9QBJ - chains G and J of the 8 polymer chains in the assembly; structure by electron microscopy, 3.20 A resolution.

[Chain G]
Name: Fab antibody 8D3_2_H-H6
From: Mus musculus
Notes: antibody fragment or engineered binder
Amino-acid sequence (237 residues; numbered 1 to 237; the number before each row is that of its first residue):
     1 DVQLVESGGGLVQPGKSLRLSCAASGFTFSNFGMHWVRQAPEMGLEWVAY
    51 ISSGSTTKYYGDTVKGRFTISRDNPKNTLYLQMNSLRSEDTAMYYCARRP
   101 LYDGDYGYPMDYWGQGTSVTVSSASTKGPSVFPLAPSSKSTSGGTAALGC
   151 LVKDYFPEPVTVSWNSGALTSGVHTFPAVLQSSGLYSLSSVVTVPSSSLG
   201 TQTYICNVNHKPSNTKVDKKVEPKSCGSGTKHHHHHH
Unresolved in the structure: 137-145, 196-202, 224-237
Disulfide bonds: Cys-22/Cys-96, Cys-150/Cys-206

[Chain J]
Name: Maltose/maltodextrin-binding periplasmic protein, Immunoglobulin G-binding protein A, Immunoglobulin G-binding protein G
From: Escherichia coli
UniProt: chimeric construct of P0AEY0, P02976, P99134, P19909: residues 10-367 from P0AEY0 (MALE_ECO57) positions 27-384 (UniProt number = residue number + 17); residues 385-411 from P02976 positions 295-321 (UniProt number = residue number - 90); residues 427-475 from P99134 positions 103-151 (UniProt number = residue number - 324); residues 487-544 from P19909 positions 440-497 (UniProt number = residue number - 47)
Amino-acid sequence (544 residues; each row starts with the number of its first residue):
     1 MHHHHHHGSKIEEGKLVIWINGDKGYNGLAEVGKKFEKDTGIKVTVEHPD
    51 KLEEKFPQVAATGDGPDIIFWAHDRFGGYAQSGLLAEITPDKAFQDKLYP
   101 FTWDAVRYNGKLIAYPIAVEALSLIYNKDLLPNPPKTWEEIPALDKELKA
   151 KGKSALMFNLQEPYFTWPLIAADGGYAFKYENGKYDIKDVGVDNAGAKAG
   201 LTFLVDLIKNKHMNADTDYSIAEAAFNKGETAMTINGPWAWSNIDTSKVN
   251 YGVTVLPTFKGQPSKPFVGVLSAGINAASPNKELAKEFLENYLLTDEGLE
   301 AVNKDKPLGAVALKSYEEELAKDPRIAATMENAQKGEIMPNIPQMSAFWY
   351 AVRTAVINAASGRQTVDQALAFAQILIMPNLTEEQRNGFIQSLKDDPSVS
   401 KEILAEAKKLNEHQAPKGGSGGAGSGDQQSAFYEILNMPNLNEAQRNGFI
   451 QSLKDDPSQSTNVLGEAKKLNESQAGGGSGGGSGGSAVTTYKLVINGKTL
   501 KGETTTKAVDAETAEKAFKQYANDNGVDGVWTYDDATKTFTVTE
Unresolved in the structure: 1-65, 84-92, 108-111, 150-155, 277-282, 417-427, 476-487, 527-529
Construct notes: initiating methionine (1); expression tag (2-9); linker (368-384, 412-426, 476-486)

[Interface between chain G and chain J]
Residue-residue contacts (40):
  Gly-15(G) / Gln-445(J)
  Lys-16(G) / Asn-442(J)
  Arg-19(G) / Gln-451(J)
  Arg-19(G) / Asp-455(J)  salt bridge
  Thr-56(G) / His-413(J)  hydrogen bond (backbone-side chain)
  Thr-57(G) / His-413(J)  hydrogen bond
  Lys-58(G) / Asp-455(J)
  Lys-58(G) / Asp-456(J)  salt bridge
  Tyr-60(G) / Asp-456(J)  hydrogen bond
  Tyr-60(G) / Gln-459(J)
  Lys-65(G) / Gln-459(J)
  Lys-65(G) / Asn-462(J)
  Gly-66(G) / Asn-462(J)
  Gly-66(G) / Glu-466(J)
  Thr-69(G) / Ser-452(J)  hydrogen bond
  Thr-69(G) / Asp-455(J)
  Thr-69(G) / Asp-456(J)
  Ser-71(G) / Asp-455(J)  hydrogen bond
  Gln-82(G) / Gly-448(J)
  Gln-82(G) / Gln-451(J)
  Asn-84(G) / Gly-448(J)  hydrogen bond (side chain-backbone)
  Asn-84(G) / Phe-449(J)
  Asn-84(G) / Ser-452(J)
  Ser-85(G) / Glu-466(J)
  Ser-85(G) / Leu-470(J)
  Pro-129(G) / Tyr-521(J)  hydrogen bond (backbone-side chain)
  Ser-130(G) / Asn-525(J)
  Val-131(G) / Asn-525(J)  hydrogen bond (backbone-side chain)
  Phe-132(G) / Asp-524(J)
  Ser-213(G) / Thr-504(J)
  Ser-213(G) / Thr-505(J)  hydrogen bond (backbone-side chain)
  Asn-214(G) / Thr-505(J)  hydrogen bond
  Thr-215(G) / Thr-504(J)  hydrogen bond
  Lys-216(G) / Gly-502(J)
  Lys-216(G) / Glu-503(J)  hydrogen bond (backbone-backbone)
  Val-217(G) / Leu-500(J)  hydrophobic
  Val-217(G) / Tyr-521(J)
  Asp-218(G) / Lys-501(J)  hydrogen bond (backbone-backbone)
  Lys-219(G) / Thr-499(J)  hydrogen bond (side chain-backbone)
  Lys-220(G) / Lys-501(J)
Other interface residues (no listed pair), chain G (29 interface residues in all): Ser-17, Arg-67, Gly-128
Other interface residues (no listed pair), chain J (24 interface residues in all): Val-463

[In short]
29 residues of chain G and 24 residues of chain J are in contact, with 14 hydrogen bonds and 2 salt bridges.
Among the polar pairs are Arg-19(G)/Asp-455(J), Lys-58(G)/Asp-456(J) and Thr-56(G)/His-413(J).
Here chain G is Fab antibody 8D3_2_H-H6 (Mus musculus) and chain J is Maltose/maltodextrin-binding periplasmic
protein, Immunoglobulin G-binding protein A, Immunoglobulin G-binding protein G (Escherichia coli). Entry 9QBJ
(Legobody dimer) was determined by electron microscopy.
